Entry 6OEQ (electron microscopy, 4.30 A resolution (low resolution: residue-level contacts below are approximate; hydrogen-bond / salt-bridge calls are withheld)); this record covers chains C and G of the 8 polymer chains in the assembly.

== Chain C ==
Molecule: V(D)J recombination-activating protein 1
Organism: Mus musculus
Notes: EC 3.1.-.-, 2.3.2.27
UniProtKB: P15919 (RAG1_MOUSE); residues 1-1040 here = UniProt positions 1-1040
Sequence (1040 residues; numbered 1 to 1040; the number before each row is that of its first residue):
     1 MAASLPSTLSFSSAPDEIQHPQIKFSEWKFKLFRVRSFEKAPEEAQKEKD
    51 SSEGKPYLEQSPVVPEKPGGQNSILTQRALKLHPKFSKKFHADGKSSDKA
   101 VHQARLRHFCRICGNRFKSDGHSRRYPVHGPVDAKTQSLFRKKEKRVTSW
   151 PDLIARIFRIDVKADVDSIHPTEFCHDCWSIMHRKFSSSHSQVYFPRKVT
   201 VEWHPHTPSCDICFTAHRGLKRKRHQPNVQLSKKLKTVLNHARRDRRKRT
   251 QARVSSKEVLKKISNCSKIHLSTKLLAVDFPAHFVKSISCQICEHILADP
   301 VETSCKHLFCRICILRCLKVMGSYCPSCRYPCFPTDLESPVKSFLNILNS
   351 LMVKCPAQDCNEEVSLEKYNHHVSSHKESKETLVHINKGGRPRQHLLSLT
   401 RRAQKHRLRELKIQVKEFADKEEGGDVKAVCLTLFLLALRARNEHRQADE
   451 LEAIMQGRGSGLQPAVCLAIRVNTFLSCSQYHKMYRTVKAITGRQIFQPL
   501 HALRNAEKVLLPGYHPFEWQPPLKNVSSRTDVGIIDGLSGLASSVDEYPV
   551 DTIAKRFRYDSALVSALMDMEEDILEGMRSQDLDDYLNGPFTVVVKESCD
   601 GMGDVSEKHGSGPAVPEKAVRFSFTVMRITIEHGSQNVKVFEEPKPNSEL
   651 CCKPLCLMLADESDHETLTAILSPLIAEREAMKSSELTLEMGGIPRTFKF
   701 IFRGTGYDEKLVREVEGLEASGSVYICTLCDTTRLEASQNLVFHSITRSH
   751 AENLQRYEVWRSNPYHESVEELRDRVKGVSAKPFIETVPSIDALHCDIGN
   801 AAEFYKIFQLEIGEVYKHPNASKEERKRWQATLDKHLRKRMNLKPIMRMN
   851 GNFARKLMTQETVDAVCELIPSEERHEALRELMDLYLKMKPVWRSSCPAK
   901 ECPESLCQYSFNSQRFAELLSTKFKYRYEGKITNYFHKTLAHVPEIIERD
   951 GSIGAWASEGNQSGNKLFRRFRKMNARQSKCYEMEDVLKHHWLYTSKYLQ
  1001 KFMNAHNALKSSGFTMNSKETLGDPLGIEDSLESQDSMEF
Disordered / not traced: 1-392, 609-612, 1009-1040
Construct notes: engineered mutation Gln962 (Glu in P15919)
Bound ions: Ca2+ site 1: Asp600 (shared with 1 residue of chain J); Ca2+ site 2: Asp708 (shared with 2 residues of chain J); Zn2+: Cys727, Cys730, His937, His942
UniProt features mapped onto this chain:
  - zinc finger: Cys290 to Arg329 (RING-type), Leu351 to Lys380 (RAG1-type)
  - DNA-binding region: Gly389 to Gln456 (NBD)
  - binding site (Zn(2+)): Cys266, His270, Cys290, Cys293, His295, Cys305, His307, Cys310, Cys313, Cys325, Cys328, Cys355, Cys360, His372, His376
  - binding site (a divalent metal cation): Asp600, Asp708
  - site: Trp893 (Essential for DNA hairpin formation, participates in base-stacking interactions near the cleavage site)
  - cross-link: Lys233 (Glycyl lysine isopeptide (Lys-Gly) (interchain with G-Cter in ubiquitin))
  - mutagenesis: Lys233 (K233M: Abolishes autoubiquitination), His307 (H307A: Displays lower E3 ligase activity and affects the joining step of V(D)J recombination), Cys325 (C325G: Loss of E3 ligase activity and affects the joining step of V(D)J recombination), Arg391 (R391A: Defects in converting nicked products to hairpins; R391L: Impairs DNA-binding and hairpin formation while maintaining some nicking activity), Arg393 (R393A: Impairs DNA-binding and hairpin formation while maintaining some nicking activity), Arg401 (R401A: Allows robust hairpin activity), Arg402 (R402A: Defects in converting nicked products to hairpins), Lys405 (K405A: Reduced hairpin activity), His406 (H406A: Allows robust hairpin activity), Arg407 (R407A: Impairs DNA-binding and reduces hairpin formation without affecting nicking activity), Asn443 (N443A: Impairs DNA-binding; when associated with A-445), His445 (H445A: Impairs DNA-binding; when associated with A-443), 22 further mutagenesis entries in UniProt
Reported in the primary citation:
  - mutagenesis - E962Q: abolished catalytic activity (citing earlier work)
  - mutagenesis - R848A: increased catalytic activity

== Chain G ==
Molecule: 61-nt DNA strand
Sequence (61 nucleotides; row label = number of the first residue in the row):
     1 CGGGTTTTTGTCTGGCTTCACACTTGATTTGCATCACTGTGTAAGACAGG
    51 CCAGATCCAGG
Disordered / not traced: 58-61

== How chain C and chain G interact ==
Residue-residue contacts (15; chain C residue first):
  Asn443(C) - DT17(G)
  Asn443(C) - DT18(G)
  Ala720(C) - DG45(G)
  Ala720(C) - DA46(G)
  Gly722(C) - DA46(G)
  Gly722(C) - DC47(G)
  Ser723(C) - DA46(G)
  Val724(C) - DC47(G)
  Arg773(C) - DC47(G)
  Lys844(C) - DG39(G)
  Ile846(C) - DG39(G)
  Met847(C) - DT40(G)
  Met847(C) - DG41(G)
  Arg848(C) - DT40(G)
  Asn850(C) - DG39(G)
Other interface residues (no listed pair), chain G (9 interface residues in all): DT38

== In short ==
11 residues of chain C and 9 residues of chain G are in contact. Curated annotation (UniProt) lists a
DNA-binding region, 15 Zn2+-binding residues, divalent metal cation-binding residues Asp600(C) and Asp708(C)
and 34 mutagenesis sites on chain C. From the paper: E962Q of chain C abolishes catalytic activity; R848A of
chain C increases catalytic activity.
Chain C is V(D)J recombination-activating protein 1 (Mus musculus) and chain G is a 61-nt DNA strand; the
structure, Cryo-EM structure of mouse RAG1/2 12RSS-PRC/23RSS-NFC complex (DNA1), was determined by electron
microscopy together with 6OEM, 6OEN, 6OEO, 6OEP, 6OER and 6V0V from the same study.
